Entry 8VWX (X-ray diffraction, 1.77 A resolution); this record covers chain A.

== Chain A ==
Protein: Maltose/maltodextrin-binding periplasmic protein fused to apoptosis regulator Bcl-2/Bcl-xL chimera
Source organism: Escherichia coli (strain K12)
UniProt: chimeric construct of P0AEX9, P10415, Q07817: residues -362 to 3 from P0AEX9 (MALE_ECOLI) positions 27-392 (UniProt number = residue number + 389); residues 10-34 from P10415 positions 10-34 (same numbers); residues 76-91 from Q07817 positions 29-44 (UniProt number = residue number - 47); residues 92-207 from P10415 positions 92-207 (same numbers)
Amino-acid sequence (547 residues; row label = number of the first residue in the row; note: 41 numbers in that range are skipped by the numbering (no residue carries them; nothing is unmodelled there); numbers below 1 keep their minus sign (Met-380 is residue -380)):
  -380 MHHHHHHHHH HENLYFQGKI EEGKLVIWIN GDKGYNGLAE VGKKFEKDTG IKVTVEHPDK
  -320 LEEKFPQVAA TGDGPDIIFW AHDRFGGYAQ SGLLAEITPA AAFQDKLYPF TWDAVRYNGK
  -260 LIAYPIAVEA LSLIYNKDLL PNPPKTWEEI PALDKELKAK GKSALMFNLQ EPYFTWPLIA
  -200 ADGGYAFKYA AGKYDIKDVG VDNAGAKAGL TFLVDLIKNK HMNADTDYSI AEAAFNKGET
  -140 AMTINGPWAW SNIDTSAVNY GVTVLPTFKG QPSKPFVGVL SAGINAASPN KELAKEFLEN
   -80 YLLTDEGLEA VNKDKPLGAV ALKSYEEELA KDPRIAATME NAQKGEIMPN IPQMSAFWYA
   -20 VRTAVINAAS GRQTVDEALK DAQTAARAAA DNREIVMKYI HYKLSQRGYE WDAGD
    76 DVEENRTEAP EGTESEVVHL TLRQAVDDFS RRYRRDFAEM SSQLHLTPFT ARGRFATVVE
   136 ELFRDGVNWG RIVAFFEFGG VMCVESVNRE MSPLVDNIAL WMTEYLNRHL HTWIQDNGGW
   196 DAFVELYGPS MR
Not modelled in the structure: -380 to -368, 32-34, 76-90, 109-120, 206-207
Construct notes: initiating methionine (-380); expression tag (-379 to -363); engineered mutation Ala-281 (Asp108 in P0AEX9), Ala-280 (Lys109 in P0AEX9), Ala-191 (Glu198 in P0AEX9), Ala-190 (Asn199 in P0AEX9), Ala-124 (Lys265 in P0AEX9), Val101 (Gly in P10415); linker (4-9)
Swiss-Prot annotation at these positions:
  - motif: Asp10 to Trp30 (BH4), Val93 to Arg107 (BH3), Glu136 to Gly155 (BH1), Thr187 to Tyr202 (BH2)
  - site: Asp34 (Cleavage)
  - region: Val92 to Arg107 (Required for interaction with SEPTIN4 isoform ARTS. Required XIAP-mediated ubiquitination and apoptosis)

== Summary ==
Chain A is Maltose/maltodextrin-binding periplasmic protein fused to apoptosis regulator Bcl-2/Bcl-xL chimera
(Escherichia coli (strain K12)); the structure, Human Bcl-2 (G101V Mutant)/Bcl-xL Chimera Fused to
Maltose-Binding Protein, was determined by X-ray diffraction (same publication as 8VWZ, 8VXM and 8VXN).
